4R2E - chains A and C of the 3 polymer chains in the assembly; structure by X-ray diffraction, 1.84 A resolution.

== Chain A ==
Molecule: Wilms tumor protein, isoform 4/CRA_a
Source organism: Homo sapiens
Notes: fragment: Zinc Finger 2-4
UniProtKB: P19544 (WT1_HUMAN); residues 350-437 here = UniProt positions 350-437
Chain sequence (93 residues; each row starts with the number of its first residue):
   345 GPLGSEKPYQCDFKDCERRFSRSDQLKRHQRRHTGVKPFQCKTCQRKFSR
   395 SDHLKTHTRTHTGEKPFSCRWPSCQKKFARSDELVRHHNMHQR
Disordered / not traced: 345-349
Construct notes: expression tag (345-349)
Ion coordination: Zn2+ site 1: Cys-355, Cys-360, His-373, His-377; Zn2+ site 2: Cys-385, Cys-388, His-401, His-405; Zn2+ site 3: Cys-413, Cys-418, His-431, His-435
UniProt features mapped onto this chain:
  - zinc finger: Tyr-353 to His-377 (C2H2-type 2), Phe-383 to His-405 (C2H2-type 3)
  - region (Important for interaction with target DNA): Ser-367 to Lys-381, Ser-393 to His-401
Reported in the primary citation:
  - binding site for the 11-nt DNA strand: Arg-366, Gln-369, Arg-372
  - mutagenesis - E427Q: unchanged binding to 5hmCx2 or 5fCx2
  - mutagenesis - E427Q: increased binding to 5caCx2
  - mutagenesis - Q369P/E427P: decreased binding to unmodified C

== Chain C ==
Molecule: 11-nt DNA strand
Sequence (11 nucleotides; row label = number of the first residue in the row):
     1 TACGCCCACGC
Modified residues: 5CM (5-methyl-2'-deoxy-cytidine-5'-monophosphate) at position 3

== Interface between chain A and chain C ==
Pairs across the interface - 14 pairs, chain A then chain C:
  Arg-366(A) / DA2(C)  base contact
  Ser-367(A) / DT1(C)  base contact
  Asp-368(A) / DA2(C)  hydrogen bond to the base
  Arg-372(A) / DG4(C)  base contact
  Arg-394(A) / DC5(C)  base contact
  Asp-396(A) / DG4(C)  base contact
  Asp-396(A) / DC5(C)  hydrogen bond to the base
  Lys-399(A) / DC5(C)  salt bridge to the phosphate
  Phe-411(A) / DC6(C)  phosphate contact
  Arg-424(A) / DA8(C)  base contact
  Ser-425(A) / DC6(C)  hydrogen bond to the phosphate
  Asp-426(A) / DA8(C)  hydrogen bond to the base
  Val-429(A) / DC7(C)  phosphate contact
  Val-429(A) / DA8(C)  phosphate contact
Other interface residues (no listed pair), chain A (15 interface residues in all): Lys-371, Ser-395, Arg-430
Other interface residues (no listed pair), chain C (10 interface residues in all): 5CM_3, DC9, DG10

== Summary ==
The interface between chain A and chain C involves 15 residues on one side and 10 on the other, with 4
hydrogen bonds and 1 salt bridge. Polar contacts include Asp-368(A)/DA2(C), Asp-396(A)/DC5(C) and
Asp-426(A)/DA8(C). From the paper: a binding site for the 11-nt DNA strand at Arg-366(A), Gln-369(A) and
Arg-372(A); E427Q of chain A increases binding to 5caCx2.
Chain A is Wilms tumor protein, isoform 4/CRA_a (Homo sapiens) and chain C is an 11-nt DNA strand; the
structure, Wilms Tumor Protein (WT1) zinc fingers in complex with methylated DNA, was determined by X-ray
diffraction (same publication as 4R2A, 4R2C, 4R2D, 4R2P, 4R2Q, 4R2R and 4R2S).
